PDB entry 8VWV | electron microscopy, 3.60 A resolution | chains B and J of the 11 polymer chains in the assembly

== Chain B ==
Protein: Histone H4
Organism: Homo sapiens
UniProtKB: P62805 (H4_HUMAN); residues 1-102 here correspond to UniProt positions 2-103 (UniProt number = residue number + 1)
Sequence (102 residues; numbered 1 to 102; the number before each row is that of its first residue):
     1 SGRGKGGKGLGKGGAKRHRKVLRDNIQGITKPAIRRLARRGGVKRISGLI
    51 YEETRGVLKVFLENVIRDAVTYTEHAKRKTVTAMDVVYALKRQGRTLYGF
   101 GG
Unresolved in the structure: 1-20
UniProt features mapped onto this chain:
  - DNA-binding region: Lys16 to Lys20
  - modified residue: Ser1 (N-acetylserine), Arg3 (Asymmetric dimethylarginine), Lys5 (N6-(2-hydroxyisobutyryl)lysine), Lys8 (N6-(2-hydroxyisobutyryl)lysine), Lys12 (N6-(2-hydroxyisobutyryl)lysine), Lys16 (N6-(2-hydroxyisobutyryl)lysine), Lys20 (N6,N6,N6-trimethyllysine), Lys31 (N6-(2-hydroxyisobutyryl)lysine), Lys44 (N6-(2-hydroxyisobutyryl)lysine), Ser47 (Phosphoserine), Tyr51 (Phosphotyrosine), Lys59 (N6-(2-hydroxyisobutyryl)lysine), Lys77 (N6-(2-hydroxyisobutyryl)lysine), Lys79 (N6-(2-hydroxyisobutyryl)lysine), Thr80 (Phosphothreonine), Tyr88 (Phosphotyrosine), Lys91 (N6-(2-hydroxyisobutyryl)lysine)
  - cross-link (Glycyl lysine isopeptide (Lys-Gly)): Lys12 (interchain with G-Cter in SUMO2), Lys20 (interchain with G-Cter in SUMO2), Lys31 (interchain with G-Cter in SUMO2), Lys59 (interchain with G-Cter in SUMO2), Lys79 (interchain with G-Cter in SUMO2), Lys91 (interchain with G-Cter in SUMO2)

== Chain J ==
Molecule: 601 J strand (non-damaged)
Sequence (147 nucleotides; each row starts with the number of its first residue):
     1 ATCGGATGTATATATCTGACACGTGCCTGGAGACTAGGGAGTAATCCCCT
    51 TGGCGGTTAAAACGCGGGGGACAGCGCGTACGTGCGTTTAAGCGGTGCTA
   101 GAGCTGTCTACGACCAATTGAGCGGCCTCGGCACCGGGATTCTCGAT

== How chain B and chain J interact ==
Pairs across the interface (14; chain B residue first):
  Arg35(B) - DG82(J)  salt bridge to the phosphate
  Arg39(B) - DG82(J)  sugar contact
  Arg45(B) - DC81(J)  hydrogen bond to the sugar
  Arg45(B) - DG82(J)  phosphate contact
  Ile46(B) - DC81(J)  sugar contact
  Ile46(B) - DG82(J)  hydrogen bond to the phosphate
  Ser47(B) - DC81(J)  phosphate contact
  Gly48(B) - DC81(J)  hydrogen bond to the phosphate
  Arg78(B) - DA102(J)  phosphate contact
  Arg78(B) - DG103(J)  phosphate contact
  Lys79(B) - DG101(J)  phosphate contact
  Lys79(B) - DA102(J)  hydrogen bond to the phosphate
  Thr80(B) - DG101(J)  phosphate contact
  Thr80(B) - DA102(J)  hydrogen bond to the phosphate
Also at the interface, not in a pair above, chain B (10 interface residues in all): Leu49

== Overview ==
Chain B and chain J form an interface of 10 and 5 residues respectively; the contacts include 5 hydrogen bonds
and 1 salt bridge. Polar contacts include Arg45(B)-DC81(J), Ile46(B)-DG82(J) and Gly48(B)-DC81(J). From
UniProt: a DNA-binding region on chain B.
Chain B is Histone H4 (Homo sapiens) and chain J is 601 J strand (non-damaged); the structure, OGG1 bound to a
nucleosome containing 8oxoG at SHL4 (composite map), was determined by electron microscopy together with 8VWS,
8VWT and 8VWU from the same study.
